6X40 - chains A and E of the 9 polymer chains in the assembly; structure by electron microscopy, 2.86 A resolution.

== Chain A ==
Molecule: Gamma-aminobutyric acid receptor subunit beta-2
Organism: Homo sapiens
UniProt: P47870 (GBRB2_HUMAN), isoform P47870-1; the construct has insertions or renumbered stretches relative to UniProt, so the offset changes along the chain: 1-307 = UniProt 25-331; 316-341 = UniProt 487-512
Chain sequence (364 residues; row label = number of the first residue in the row):
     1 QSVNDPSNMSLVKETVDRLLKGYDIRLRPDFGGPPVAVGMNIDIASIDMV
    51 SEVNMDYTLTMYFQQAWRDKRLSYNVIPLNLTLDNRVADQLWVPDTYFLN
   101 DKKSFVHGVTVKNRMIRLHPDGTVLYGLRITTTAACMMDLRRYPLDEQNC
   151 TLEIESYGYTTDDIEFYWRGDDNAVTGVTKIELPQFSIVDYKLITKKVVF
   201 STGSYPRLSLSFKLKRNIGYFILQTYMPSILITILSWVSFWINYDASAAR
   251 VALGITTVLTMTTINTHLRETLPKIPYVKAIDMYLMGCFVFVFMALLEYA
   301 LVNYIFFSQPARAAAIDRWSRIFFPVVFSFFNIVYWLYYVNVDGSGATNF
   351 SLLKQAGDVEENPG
Unresolved in the structure: 1-6, 341-364
Disulfide bonds: Cys136-Cys150
Glycans and other covalent adducts: N-acetylglucosamine (NAG) linked to Asn80, Asn149
Sequence notes: linker (308-315)
Small-molecule neighbours:
  - gamma-amino-butanoic acid (ABU): Tyr97, Glu155, Ser156, Tyr157, Phe200, Thr202, Tyr205
  - picrotoxin (RI5; (1aR,2aR,3S,6R,6aS,8aS,8bR,9R)-2a-hydroxy-8b-methyl-9-(prop-1-en-2-yl)hexahydro-3,6-methano-1,5,7-trioxacyclopenta[ij]c yclopropa[a]azulene-4,8(3H)-dione): Ala252, Thr256, Leu259
Swiss-Prot annotation at these positions:
  - binding site (histamine): Tyr97, Ser156, Tyr157, Thr202
  - binding site (4-aminobutanoate): Tyr157, Thr202
  - glycosylation (N-linked (GlcNAc...) asparagine): Asn8, Asn80, Asn149

== Chain E ==
Molecule: Gamma-aminobutyric acid receptor subunit gamma-2
Organism: Homo sapiens
UniProt: P18507 (GBRG2_HUMAN); residues 3-322 here correspond to UniProt positions 42-361 (UniProt number = residue number + 39)
Chain sequence (417 residues; each row starts with the number of its first residue; numbers below 1 keep their minus sign (Trp-36 is residue -36)):
   -36 WSHPQFEKGGGSGGGSGGSSAWSHPQFEKLEVLFQGPQKSDDDYEDYASN
    14 KTWVLTPKVPEGDVTVILNNLLEGYDNKLRPDIGVKPTLIHTDMYVNSIG
    64 PVNAINMEYTIDIFFAQTWYDRRLKFNSTIKVLRLNSNMVGKIWIPDTFF
   114 RNSKKADAHWITTPNRMLRIWNDGRVLYTLRLTIDAECQLQLHNFPMDEH
   164 SCPLEFSSYGYPREEIVYQWKRSSVEVGDTRSWRLYQFSFVGLRNTTEVV
   214 KTTSGDYVVMSVYFDLSRRMGYFTIQTYIPCTLIVVLSWVSFWINKDAVP
   264 ARTSLGITTVLTMTTLSTIARKSLPKVSYVTAMDLFVSVCFIFVFSALVE
   314 YGTLHYFVSSQPARAAKMDSYARIFFPTAFCLFNLVYWVSYLYLSRGSGA
   364 TNFSLLKQAGDVEENPG
Unresolved in the structure: -36 to 24, 358-380
Disulfide bonds: Cys151-Cys165
Glycans and other covalent adducts: N-acetylglucosamine (NAG) linked to Asn208
Sequence notes: linker (323-329)
Small-molecule neighbours: picrotoxin (RI5; (1aR,2aR,3S,6R,6aS,8aS,8bR,9R)-2a-hydroxy-8b-methyl-9-(prop-1-en-2-yl)hexahydro-3,6-methano-1,5,7-trioxacyclopenta[ij]c yclopropa[a]azulene-4,8(3H)-dione): Pro263, Ser267, Ile270, Thr271, Leu274
Swiss-Prot annotation at these positions:
  - glycosylation (N-linked (GlcNAc...) asparagine): Asn13, Asn90, Asn208

== How chain A and chain E interact ==
Pairs across the interface (96):
  Asn8(A) - Gly47(E)
  Met9(A) - Ile46(E)  hydrophobic
  Met9(A) - Arg86(E)
  Val12(A) - Leu42(E)  hydrophobic
  Val12(A) - Ile46(E)  hydrophobic
  Lys13(A) - Gly37(E)  hydrogen bond (side chain-backbone)
  Lys13(A) - Leu42(E)
  Val16(A) - Leu42(E)  hydrophobic
  Leu20(A) - Lys41(E)
  Asp48(A) - Lys117(E)  salt bridge
  Met49(A) - Asn69(E)
  Tyr62(A) - Phe112(E)
  Tyr62(A) - Arg114(E)
  Tyr62(A) - Tyr172(E)
  Gln64(A) - Thr216(E)  hydrogen bond
  Gln64(A) - Ser217(E)
  Leu79(A) - Ile46(E)
  Leu79(A) - Gly47(E)
  Thr82(A) - Gly173(E)
  Thr82(A) - Tyr174(E)
  Thr82(A) - Glu178(E)  hydrogen bond
  Leu83(A) - Lys41(E)
  Leu83(A) - Leu42(E)  hydrophobic
  Leu83(A) - Tyr174(E)
  Asp84(A) - Asn40(E)
  Asp84(A) - Lys41(E)  hydrogen bond (backbone-backbone)
  Asp84(A) - Tyr174(E)
  Arg86(A) - Asn40(E)
  Arg86(A) - Gly104(E)  hydrogen bond (side chain-backbone)
  Arg86(A) - Ile106(E)
  Val87(A) - Lys41(E)
  Phe105(A) - Lys117(E)
  Phe105(A) - Lys118(E)
  His107(A) - Ser116(E)
  His107(A) - Lys117(E)
  Val109(A) - Thr111(E)
  Val109(A) - Phe112(E)
  Val109(A) - Phe113(E)  hydrophobic
  Val109(A) - Ala119(E)
  Val109(A) - Asp120(E)
  Val109(A) - Ala121(E)
  Val109(A) - Leu145(E)  hydrophobic
  Thr110(A) - Pro109(E)
  Thr110(A) - Thr111(E)  hydrogen bond (backbone-backbone)
  Thr110(A) - Arg129(E)
  Val111(A) - Asp110(E)
  Asn113(A) - Phe112(E)
  Arg114(A) - Tyr172(E)
  Met115(A) - Tyr172(E)  hydrophobic
  Met115(A) - Gly173(E)
  Arg117(A) - Gly173(E)  hydrogen bond (side chain-backbone)
  Arg117(A) - Pro175(E)
  Arg117(A) - Ser217(E)
  Arg117(A) - Tyr220(E)  hydrogen bond
  Leu128(A) - Tyr172(E)  hydrogen bond (backbone-side chain)
  Arg129(A) - Phe112(E)
  Arg129(A) - Phe113(E)  hydrogen bond (side chain-backbone)
  Arg129(A) - Arg114(E)
  Arg129(A) - Ser116(E)  hydrogen bond (side chain-backbone)
  Arg129(A) - Tyr172(E)  hydrogen bond (backbone-side chain)
  Glu182(A) - Gln152(E)  hydrogen bond (backbone-side chain)
  Pro184(A) - Lys289(E)
  Pro184(A) - Val290(E)
  Pro184(A) - Ser291(E)
  Gln185(A) - Lys289(E)
  Asn217(A) - Ser291(E)  hydrogen bond
  Gly219(A) - Ser291(E)
  Tyr220(A) - Arg284(E)
  Tyr220(A) - Lys289(E)
  Tyr220(A) - Val290(E)
  Tyr220(A) - Ser291(E)
  Leu223(A) - Val293(E)  hydrophobic
  Leu223(A) - Ser301(E)
  Gln224(A) - Arg284(E)
  Gln224(A) - Asp297(E)
  Leu231(A) - Phe304(E)  hydrophobic
  Leu231(A) - Phe308(E)
  Ile234(A) - Phe308(E)  hydrophobic
  Leu235(A) - Val273(E)  hydrophobic
  Leu235(A) - Phe308(E)  hydrophobic
  Leu235(A) - Leu311(E)  hydrophobic
  Trp241(A) - His318(E)
  Trp241(A) - Tyr319(E)
  Ile242(A) - His318(E)
  Asn243(A) - His318(E)  hydrogen bond
  Ala249(A) - Val262(E)  hydrophobic
  Ala249(A) - Thr266(E)
  Leu253(A) - Thr266(E)
  Leu253(A) - Ile270(E)
  Thr256(A) - Ile270(E)
  Thr256(A) - Leu274(E)
  Thr257(A) - Ile270(E)
  Leu259(A) - Leu274(E)  hydrophobic
  Thr260(A) - Leu274(E)
  Ile264(A) - Thr277(E)
  His267(A) - Thr281(E)
Other interface residues (no listed pair), chain A (63 interface residues in all): Asp17, Asp43, Ser46, Asn80, Asn85, Gln90, Leu125, Gly127, Thr131, Val238, Ala246, Ala248, Thr263, Thr271
Other interface residues (no listed pair), chain E (62 interface residues in all): Asp39, Phe78, Ile108, Asn115, Leu143, Pro263, Thr278, Lys285, Val312, Gly315

== Overview ==
Chain A and chain E form an interface of 63 and 62 residues respectively; the contacts include 15 hydrogen
bonds and 1 salt bridge. Among the polar pairs are Asp48(A)-Lys117(E), Lys13(A)-Gly37(E) and
Gln64(A)-Thr216(E). Picrotoxin is bound between chain A and chain E.
Here chain A is Gamma-aminobutyric acid receptor subunit beta-2 and chain E is Gamma-aminobutyric acid
receptor subunit gamma-2, both from Homo sapiens. Entry 6X40 (Human GABAA receptor alpha1-beta2-gamma2 subtype
in complex with GABA plus picrotoxin) was determined by electron microscopy together with 6X3S, 6X3T, 6X3U,
6X3V, 6X3W, 6X3X and 6X3Z from the same study.
